Entry 5CP6 (X-ray diffraction, 2.60 A resolution); this record covers chains J and G of the 10 polymer chains in the assembly.

[Chain J]
Molecule: 145-nt DNA strand
Sequence (145 nucleotides; row label = number of the first residue in the row; numbers below 1 keep their minus sign (DA-72 is residue -72)):
   -72 ATCAATATCC ACCTGCAGAT ACTACCAAAA GTGTATTTGG AAACTGCTCC ATCAAAAGGC
   -12 ATGTTCAGCT GATTCAGCTG AACATGCCTT TTGATGGAGC AGTTTCCAAA TACACTTTTG
    48 GTAGTATCTG CAGGTGGATA TTGAT
Ion coordination: Ru ion near DG-15 (its only coordinating residue here)
Residues lining bound ligands: RUH ((ethane6-5,8,9,10-tetrahydroanthracene)Ru(II)(ethylene-diamine)Cl): DA-16, DG-15, DG-14

[Chain G]
Protein: Histone H2A
From: Xenopus laevis
UniProt: Q6AZJ8 (Q6AZJ8_XENLA); aligned to UniProt positions 2-129 over residues 1-128 (the alignment contains insertions or deletions, so no single offset holds)
Sequence (128 residues; numbered 1 to 128; the number before each row is that of its first residue):
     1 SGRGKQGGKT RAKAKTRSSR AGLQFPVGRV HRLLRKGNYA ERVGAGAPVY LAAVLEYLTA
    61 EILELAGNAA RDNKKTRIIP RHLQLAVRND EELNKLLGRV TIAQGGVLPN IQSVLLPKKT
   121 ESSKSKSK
Disordered / not traced: 1-13, 120-128

[Chain J / chain G interface]
Contacting residue pairs - 12 pairs, chain J then chain G:
  DA-54(J) with Arg77(G), sugar contact
  DA-44(J) with Arg32(G), phosphate contact
  DA-43(J) with Arg29(G), phosphate contact; Arg32(G), salt bridge to the phosphate
  DG-42(J) with Ala14(G), phosphate contact; Arg17(G), salt bridge to the phosphate; Gly28(G), phosphate contact
  DT-41(J) with Ala14(G), phosphate contact; Lys15(G), hydrogen bond to the phosphate; Arg20(G), salt bridge to the phosphate
  DT-35(J) with Arg42(G), hydrogen bond to the sugar
  DG-34(J) with Arg42(G), sugar contact
Also at the interface, not in a pair above, chain G (10 interface residues in all): Thr16

[Summary]
Chain J and chain G form an interface of 7 and 10 residues respectively; the contacts include 2 hydrogen bonds
and 3 salt bridges. Polar pairs include DT-35(J)-Arg42(G), DT-41(J)-Lys15(G) and DA-43(J)-Arg32(G). Chain J
binds compound RUH.
Here chain J is a 145-nt DNA strand and chain G is Histone H2A (Xenopus laevis). Entry 5CP6 (Nucleosome Core
Particle with Adducts from the Anticancer Compound,
[(eta6-5,8,9,10-tetrahydroanthracene)Ru(ethylenediamine)Cl][PF6]) was determined by X-ray diffraction.
